Entry 2C1Q (X-ray diffraction, 2.10 A resolution); this record covers chain A.

Chain A:
Protein: Biotin binding protein A
Organism: Gallus gallus
Sequence (126 residues; numbered -1 to 125; 1 number in that range is skipped by the numbering (no residue carries it; nothing is unmodelled there); the number before each row is that of its first residue; numbers below 1 keep their minus sign (Gly-1 is residue -1)):
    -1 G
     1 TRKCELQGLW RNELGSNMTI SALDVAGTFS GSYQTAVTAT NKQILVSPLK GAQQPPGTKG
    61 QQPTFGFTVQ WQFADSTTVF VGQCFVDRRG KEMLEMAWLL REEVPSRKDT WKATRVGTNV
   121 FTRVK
Not modelled in the structure: -1, 57-58
Disulfides: Cys4-Cys84
Small-molecule neighbours: biotin (BTN): Asn12, Leu14, Ser16, Tyr33, Thr35, Val37, Thr38, Ala39, Thr40, Trp71, Phe73, Ala74, Ser76, Thr78, Phe80, Trp98, Leu100, Glu102, Trp111, Asn119
From the paper describing this entry:
  - binding site for biotin: Asn12, Leu14, Ser16, Tyr33, Thr35, Val37, Thr38, Ala39, Thr40, Trp71, Phe73, Ala74, Ser76, Thr78, Phe80, Trp98, Leu100, Glu102, Trp111, Asn119
  - mutagenesis - A74S, T118F: unchanged binding to biotin
  - mutagenesis - A74S, T118F: unchanged stability in response to biotin

Summary:
Chain A binds biotin. The paper reports a binding site for biotin at Asn12, Leu14 and Ser16 among others; A74S
and T118F leave binding to biotin unchanged.
Chain A is Biotin binding protein A (Gallus gallus); the structure, X-ray structure of biotin binding protein
from chicken, was determined by X-ray diffraction together with 2C1S from the same study.
